PDB entry 6LP9 | X-ray diffraction, 1.80 A resolution | chains B and C of the 4 polymer chains in the assembly

Chain B (and C):
Molecule: nsp1 protein
Source organism: Feline infectious peritonitis virus
Notes: chain C of this document is another copy of the same molecule, construct and numbering; everything in this record applies to it too
Reference sequence: V9PIT5 (V9PIT5_9ALPC); residues 1-110 here = UniProt positions 1-110
Sequence (117 residues; each row starts with the number of its first residue; numbers below 1 keep their minus sign (Met-6 is residue -6)):
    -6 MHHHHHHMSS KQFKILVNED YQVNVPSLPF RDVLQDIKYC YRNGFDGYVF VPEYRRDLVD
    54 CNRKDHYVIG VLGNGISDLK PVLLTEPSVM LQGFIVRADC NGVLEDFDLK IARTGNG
Not modelled in the structure: -6 to 1, 106-110
Sequence notes: expression tag (-6 to 0); conflict Val26 (Ala in V9PIT5), Asp29 (Glu in V9PIT5), Asp92 (Asn in V9PIT5), Ile104 (Phe in V9PIT5)

Interface between chain B and chain C:
Residue-residue contacts (10):
  Phe23(B) - Tyr14(C)  hydrophobic
  Asp58(B) - Gln15(C)
  Tyr60(B) - Asp13(C)
  Tyr60(B) - Tyr14(C)
  Tyr60(B) - Gln15(C)  hydrogen bond (side chain-backbone)
  Leu76(B) - Leu51(C)  hydrophobic
  Thr78(B) - Asp50(C)  hydrogen bond
  Glu79(B) - Arg48(C)  salt bridge
  Pro80(B) - Tyr47(C)
  Pro80(B) - Arg48(C)
Also at the interface, not in a pair above, chain C (8 interface residues in all): Asn17

Overview:
7 residues of chain B face 8 of chain C across their interface; the contacts include 2 hydrogen bonds and 1
salt bridge. Polar pairs include Glu79(B)-Arg48(C), Tyr60(B)-Gln15(C) and Thr78(B)-Asp50(C).
Both chains are nsp1 protein (Feline infectious peritonitis virus). Entry 6LP9 (the protein of cat virus) was
determined by X-ray diffraction together with 6LPA from the same study.
